PDB entry 6E1P | electron microscopy, 3.70 A resolution | chains A and B

[Chain A (and B)]
Name: Two pore calcium channel protein 1
Source organism: Arabidopsis thaliana
Notes: chain B of this document is another copy of the same molecule, construct and numbering; everything in this record applies to it too
Reference sequence: Q94KI8 (TPC1_ARATH); residue numbers follow UniProt; this construct covers 12-733
Amino-acid sequence (727 residues; row label = number of the first residue in the row):
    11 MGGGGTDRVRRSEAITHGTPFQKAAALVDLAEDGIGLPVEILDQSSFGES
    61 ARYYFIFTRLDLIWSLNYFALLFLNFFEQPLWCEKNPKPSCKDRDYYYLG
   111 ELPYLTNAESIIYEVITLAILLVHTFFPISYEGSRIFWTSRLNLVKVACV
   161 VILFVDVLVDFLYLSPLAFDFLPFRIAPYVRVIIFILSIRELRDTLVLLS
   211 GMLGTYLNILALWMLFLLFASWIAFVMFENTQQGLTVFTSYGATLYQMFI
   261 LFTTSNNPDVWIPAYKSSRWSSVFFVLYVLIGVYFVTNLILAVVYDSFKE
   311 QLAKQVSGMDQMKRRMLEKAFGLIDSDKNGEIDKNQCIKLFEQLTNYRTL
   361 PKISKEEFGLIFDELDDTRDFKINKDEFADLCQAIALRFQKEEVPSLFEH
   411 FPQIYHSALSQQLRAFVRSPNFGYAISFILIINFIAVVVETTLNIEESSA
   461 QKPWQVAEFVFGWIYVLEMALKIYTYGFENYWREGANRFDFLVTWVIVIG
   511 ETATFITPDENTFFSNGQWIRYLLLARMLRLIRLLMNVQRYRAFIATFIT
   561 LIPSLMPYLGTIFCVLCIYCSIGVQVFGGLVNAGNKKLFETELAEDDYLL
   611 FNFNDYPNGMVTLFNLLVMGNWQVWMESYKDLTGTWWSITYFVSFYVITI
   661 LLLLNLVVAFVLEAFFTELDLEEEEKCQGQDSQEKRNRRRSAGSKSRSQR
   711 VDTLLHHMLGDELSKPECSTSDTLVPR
Disordered / not traced: 11-21, 174-182, 418-429, 519-523, 694-737
Differences from the reference sequence: initiating methionine (11); engineered mutation N240 (Asp in Q94KI8), N454 (Asp in Q94KI8), Q528 (Glu in Q94KI8); expression tag (734-737)
Modified / non-standard residues: S22 (phosphoserine; SEP); T26 (phosphothreonine; TPO); T29 (phosphothreonine; TPO)
Covalent attachments: covalent link S22-P405; covalent link T29-S60
Bound ions: Ca2+ site 1: D335, D337, E341; Ca2+ site 2 near R379 (its only coordinating residue here)
From the paper describing this entry:
  - post-translational modification sites: S22, T26, T29 (citing earlier work)

[How chain A and chain B interact]
Contacting residue pairs - 121 pairs, chain A then chain B:
  E111(A) - R279(B)
  N218(A) - R550(B)  hydrogen bond (side chain-backbone)
  N218(A) - Y551(B)
  I219(A) - F554(B)  hydrophobic
  L222(A) - Y551(B)  hydrophobic
  L222(A) - F554(B)  hydrophobic
  F226(A) - I542(B)  hydrophobic
  F229(A) - M538(B)  hydrophobic
  W232(A) - F444(B)  hydrophobic
  W232(A) - V447(B)  hydrophobic
  W232(A) - V448(B)  hydrophobic
  W232(A) - L535(B)  hydrophobic
  V236(A) - Y532(B)  hydrophobic
  M237(A) - Y532(B)  hydrophobic
  E239(A) - N454(B)
  T264(A) - V628(B)
  T264(A) - G630(B)
  N267(A) - N625(B)
  N267(A) - V628(B)
  N267(A) - G630(B)
  P268(A) - Y608(B)
  P268(A) - F611(B)  hydrophobic
  D269(A) - D606(B)
  D269(A) - Y608(B)  hydrogen bond
  W271(A) - V621(B)  hydrophobic
  W271(A) - N625(B)
  I272(A) - D607(B)
  I272(A) - Y608(B)  hydrophobic
  Y275(A) - L610(B)  hydrophobic
  Y275(A) - N618(B)
  Y275(A) - V621(B)
  R279(A) - E111(B)
  R279(A) - L610(B)
  V286(A) - F624(B)  hydrophobic
  V289(A) - V628(B)  hydrophobic
  L290(A) - F624(B)  hydrophobic
  I291(A) - F558(B)  hydrophobic
  Y294(A) - L627(B)  hydrogen bond (side chain-backbone)
  Y294(A) - V628(B)
  Y294(A) - L663(B)
  Y294(A) - V667(B)
  F295(A) - F558(B)  hydrophobic
  F295(A) - L561(B)  hydrophobic
  F295(A) - L565(B)  hydrophobic
  F295(A) - L569(B)  hydrophobic
  N298(A) - V667(B)
  N298(A) - V668(B)
  N298(A) - V671(B)
  L299(A) - F554(B)
  L299(A) - T557(B)
  L299(A) - F558(B)  hydrophobic
  L299(A) - L561(B)  hydrophobic
  L299(A) - V671(B)  hydrophobic
  A302(A) - L672(B)  hydrophobic
  A302(A) - F675(B)  hydrophobic
  V303(A) - F554(B)  hydrophobic
  Y305(A) - F676(B)  hydrophobic
  D306(A) - F675(B)
  D306(A) - F676(B)
  D306(A) - L679(B)
  F444(A) - W232(B)  hydrophobic
  V447(A) - W232(B)  hydrophobic
  V448(A) - W232(B)  hydrophobic
  Y532(A) - M237(B)  hydrophobic
  L535(A) - W232(B)  hydrophobic
  L535(A) - I233(B)  hydrophobic
  M538(A) - F229(B)  hydrophobic
  I542(A) - F226(B)  hydrophobic
  R550(A) - N218(B)
  Y551(A) - N218(B)
  Y551(A) - A221(B)
  F554(A) - I219(B)  hydrophobic
  F554(A) - L222(B)  hydrophobic
  F554(A) - L299(B)
  F554(A) - V303(B)  hydrophobic
  I555(A) - L222(B)  hydrophobic
  T557(A) - L299(B)
  F558(A) - I291(B)  hydrophobic
  F558(A) - F295(B)  hydrophobic
  F558(A) - L299(B)  hydrophobic
  L561(A) - F295(B)  hydrophobic
  L561(A) - L299(B)  hydrophobic
  L565(A) - F295(B)  hydrophobic
  L569(A) - F295(B)  hydrophobic
  D606(A) - D269(B)
  D607(A) - I272(B)
  Y608(A) - P268(B)
  Y608(A) - D269(B)  hydrogen bond
  Y608(A) - I272(B)  hydrophobic
  L610(A) - Y275(B)  hydrophobic
  L610(A) - R279(B)
  F611(A) - W271(B)  hydrophobic
  F611(A) - I272(B)  hydrophobic
  N618(A) - Y275(B)
  V621(A) - W271(B)  hydrophobic
  V621(A) - Y275(B)
  F624(A) - V286(B)  hydrophobic
  F624(A) - L290(B)  hydrophobic
  N625(A) - N267(B)
  N625(A) - W271(B)
  L627(A) - Y294(B)  hydrogen bond (backbone-side chain)
  V628(A) - T264(B)
  V628(A) - N267(B)
  V628(A) - V289(B)  hydrophobic
  V628(A) - Y294(B)
  G630(A) - T264(B)
  G630(A) - N267(B)
  N631(A) - N631(B)
  L663(A) - Y294(B)
  V667(A) - Y294(B)
  V667(A) - N298(B)
  V668(A) - N298(B)
  V671(A) - N298(B)
  V671(A) - L299(B)  hydrophobic
  L672(A) - A302(B)  hydrophobic
  L672(A) - L672(B)  hydrophobic
  F675(A) - A302(B)  hydrophobic
  F675(A) - D306(B)
  F676(A) - Y305(B)  hydrophobic
  F676(A) - D306(B)
  L679(A) - D306(B)
Interface residues without a listed pair, chain A (78 interface residues in all): L109, A221, I233, S282, I300, L301, N454, I455, I562, P617, M629
Interface residues without a listed pair, chain B (78 interface residues in all): L225, V236, E239, S282, I300, L301, T451, I455, R531, I562, M629

[Overview]
The chain A/chain B interface involves 78 residues from each chain, with 5 hydrogen bonds. Among the polar
pairs are N218(A)-R550(B), D269(A)-Y608(B) and Y294(A)-L627(B). D335(A), D337(A) and E341(A) coordinate Ca2+
site 1. The paper reports modification sites S22(A), T26(A) and T29(A).
Chain A and chain B are both Two pore calcium channel protein 1 (Arabidopsis thaliana); the structure,
Structure of AtTPC1(DDE) in state 2, was determined by electron microscopy together with 6CX0, 6E1K, 6E1M and
6E1N from the same study.
